7LJ3 - chains 8 and C of the 12 polymer chains in the assembly; structure by electron microscopy, 2.90 A resolution.

# Chain 8
Molecule: Tegument protein pp150
Source organism: Human cytomegalovirus (strain AD169)
Reference sequence: P08318 (PP150_HCMVA); numbering as in UniProt (aligned over 1-285)
Chain sequence (285 residues; row label = number of the first residue in the row):
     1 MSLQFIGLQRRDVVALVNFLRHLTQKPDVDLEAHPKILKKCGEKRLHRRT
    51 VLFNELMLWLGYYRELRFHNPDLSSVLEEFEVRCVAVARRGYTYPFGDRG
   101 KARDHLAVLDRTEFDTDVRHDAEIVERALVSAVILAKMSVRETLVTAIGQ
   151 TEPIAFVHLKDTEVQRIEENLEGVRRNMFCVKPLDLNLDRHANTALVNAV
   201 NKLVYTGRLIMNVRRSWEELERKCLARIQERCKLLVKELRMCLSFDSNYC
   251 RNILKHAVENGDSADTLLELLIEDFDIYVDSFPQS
What the authors report for this chain:
  - binding site for the 75-nt RNA strand: Arg11
  - binding site for the 75-nt RNA strand (chain C): Gln9 to Glu43

# Chain C
Molecule: 75-nt RNA strand
Source organism: Homo sapiens
Sequence (75 nucleotides; each row starts with the number of its first residue):
     1 UCCCUGGUGGUCUAGUGGUUAGGAUUCGGCGCUCUCACCGCCGCGGCCCG
    51 GGUUCGAUUCCCGGUCAGGGAACCA
Sequence notes: variant U19 (Unk in M31637)

# Interface between chain 8 and chain C
Contacting residue pairs (13; chain 8 residue first):
  Gln9(8) - U19(C)  phosphate contact
  Arg10(8) - U20(C)  salt bridge to the phosphate
  Arg10(8) - A21(C)  salt bridge to the phosphate
  Arg11(8) - G18(C)  hydrogen bond to the phosphate
  Arg11(8) - U19(C)  salt bridge to the phosphate
  Asn18(8) - C47(C)  hydrogen bond to the phosphate
  Arg21(8) - C47(C)  salt bridge to the phosphate
  His22(8) - C47(C)  salt bridge to the phosphate
  Lys26(8) - G50(C)  phosphate contact
  Lys26(8) - G51(C)  phosphate contact
  Pro27(8) - G50(C)  phosphate contact
  His34(8) - G51(C)  salt bridge to the phosphate
  Lys39(8) - G56(C)  salt bridge to the phosphate
Interface residues without a listed pair, chain 8 (13 interface residues in all): Gln25, Lys36, Lys40
Interface residues without a listed pair, chain C (10 interface residues in all): C49, A57

# In short
13 residues of chain 8 and 10 residues of chain C are in contact; the contacts include 2 hydrogen bonds and 7
salt bridges. Polar contacts include Arg11(8)-G18(C), Asn18(8)-C47(C) and Arg10(8)-U20(C). From the paper: a
binding site for the 75-nt RNA strand at Arg11(8); a binding site for the 75-nt RNA strand (chain C) at
Gln9(8).
Chain 8 is Tegument protein pp150 (Human cytomegalovirus (strain AD169)) and chain C is a 75-nt RNA strand
(Homo sapiens); the structure, Structure of human transfer RNA visualized in the cytomegalovirus, a DNA virus,
was determined by electron microscopy, deposited together with 7LIV.
